PDB entry 6HW0 | X-ray diffraction, 2.80 A resolution | chains I and Y of the 28 polymer chains in the assembly

# Chain I
Protein: Proteasome subunit beta type-3
Organism: Saccharomyces cerevisiae (strain ATCC 204508 / S288c)
Notes: EC 3.4.25.1
Reference sequence: P25451 (PSB3_YEAST); residues 0-204 here correspond to UniProt positions 1-205 (UniProt number = residue number + 1)
Amino-acid sequence (205 residues; numbered 0 to 204; the number before each row is that of its first residue; numbering starts at 0):
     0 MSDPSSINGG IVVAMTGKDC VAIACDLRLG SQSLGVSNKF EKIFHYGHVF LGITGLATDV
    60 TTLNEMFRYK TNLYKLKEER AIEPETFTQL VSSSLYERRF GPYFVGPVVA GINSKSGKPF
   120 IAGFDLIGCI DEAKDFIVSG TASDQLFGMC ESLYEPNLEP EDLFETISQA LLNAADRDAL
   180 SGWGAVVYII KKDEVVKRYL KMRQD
Disordered / not traced: 0
Swiss-Prot annotation at these positions:
  - modified residue: S30 (Phosphoserine)
  - cross-link: K69 (Glycyl lysine isopeptide (Lys-Gly) (interchain with G-Cter in ubiquitin))

# Chain Y
Protein: Proteasome subunit beta type-5
Organism: Saccharomyces cerevisiae (strain ATCC 204508 / S288c)
Notes: EC 3.4.25.1
Reference sequence: P30656 (PSB5_YEAST); residues 1-212 here correspond to UniProt positions 76-287 (UniProt number = residue number + 75)
Amino-acid sequence (212 residues; numbered 1 to 212; the number before each row is that of its first residue):
     1 TTTLAFRFQG GIIVAVDSRA TAGNWVASQT VKKVIEINPF LLGTMAGGAA DCQFWETWLG
    61 SQCRLHELRE KERISVAAAS KILSNLVYQY KGAGLSMGTM ICGYTRKEGP TIYYVDSDGT
   121 RLKGDIFCVG SGQTFAYGVL DSNYKWDLSV EDALYLGKRS ILAAAHRDAY SGGSVNLYHV
   181 TEDGWIYHGN HDVGELFWKV KEEEGSFNNV IG
Glycans and other covalent adducts: compound GQQ linked to T1

# How chain I and chain Y interact
Residue-residue contacts (46; chain I residue first):
  L26(I) - I211(Y)  hydrophobic
  R27(I) - A169(Y)
  S32(I) - R167(Y)
  S32(I) - D168(Y)
  S32(I) - A169(Y)  hydrogen bond (backbone-backbone)
  S32(I) - Y170(Y)
  L33(I) - F135(Y)  hydrophobic
  G34(I) - R167(Y)  hydrogen bond (backbone-side chain)
  V35(I) - R167(Y)  hydrogen bond (backbone-side chain)
  N37(I) - N209(Y)  hydrogen bond (side chain-backbone)
  N37(I) - V210(Y)
  K38(I) - N209(Y)  hydrogen bond (side chain-backbone)
  K38(I) - I211(Y)
  Q144(I) - W25(Y)
  D175(I) - V26(Y)
  D175(I) - Q29(Y)
  R176(I) - W25(Y)
  R176(I) - V26(Y)  hydrogen bond (side chain-backbone)
  R176(I) - A27(Y)  hydrogen bond (side chain-backbone)
  R176(I) - S28(Y)
  D177(I) - N24(Y)
  D177(I) - V26(Y)
  A178(I) - N24(Y)  hydrogen bond (backbone-backbone)
  A178(I) - V26(Y)
  A178(I) - A169(Y)
  A178(I) - Y170(Y)  hydrophobic
  L179(I) - N24(Y)
  W182(I) - H166(Y)  hydrogen bond (side chain-backbone)
  W182(I) - R167(Y)
  Y198(I) - I211(Y)  hydrophobic
  K200(I) - W198(Y)
  M201(I) - W198(Y)
  R202(I) - Q29(Y)
  R202(I) - G173(Y)  hydrogen bond (side chain-backbone)
  R202(I) - D192(Y)  salt bridge
  R202(I) - G194(Y)
  Q203(I) - H166(Y)  hydrogen bond (backbone-side chain)
  Q203(I) - F197(Y)
  Q203(I) - W198(Y)
  Q203(I) - V210(Y)
  D204(I) - R19(Y)  salt bridge
  D204(I) - A165(Y)
  D204(I) - S171(Y)
  D204(I) - G172(Y)
  D204(I) - G173(Y)  hydrogen bond (side chain-backbone)
  D204(I) - V193(Y)

# In short
21 residues of chain I and 25 residues of chain Y are in contact, with 12 hydrogen bonds and 2 salt bridges.
Among the polar pairs are R202(I)-D192(Y), D204(I)-R19(Y) and G34(I)-R167(Y).
Here chain I is Proteasome subunit beta type-3 and chain Y is Proteasome subunit beta type-5, both from
Saccharomyces cerevisiae (strain ATCC 204508 / S288c). Entry 6HW0 (Yeast 20S proteasome in complex with 7) was
determined by X-ray diffraction, deposited together with 6HTB, 6HTC, 6HTD, 6HTP, 6HTR, 6HUB and 30 further
entries.
